PDB entry 7U2X | electron microscopy, 4.10 A resolution (low resolution: residue-level contacts below are approximate; hydrogen-bond / salt-bridge calls are withheld) | chains A and E of the 5 polymer chains in the assembly

Chain A:
Molecule: ATP-sensitive inward rectifier potassium channel 11
Source organism: Rattus norvegicus
UniProt: P70673 (KCJ11_RAT); residues 1-390 here = UniProt positions 1-390
Chain sequence (390 residues; numbered 1 to 390; the number before each row is that of its first residue):
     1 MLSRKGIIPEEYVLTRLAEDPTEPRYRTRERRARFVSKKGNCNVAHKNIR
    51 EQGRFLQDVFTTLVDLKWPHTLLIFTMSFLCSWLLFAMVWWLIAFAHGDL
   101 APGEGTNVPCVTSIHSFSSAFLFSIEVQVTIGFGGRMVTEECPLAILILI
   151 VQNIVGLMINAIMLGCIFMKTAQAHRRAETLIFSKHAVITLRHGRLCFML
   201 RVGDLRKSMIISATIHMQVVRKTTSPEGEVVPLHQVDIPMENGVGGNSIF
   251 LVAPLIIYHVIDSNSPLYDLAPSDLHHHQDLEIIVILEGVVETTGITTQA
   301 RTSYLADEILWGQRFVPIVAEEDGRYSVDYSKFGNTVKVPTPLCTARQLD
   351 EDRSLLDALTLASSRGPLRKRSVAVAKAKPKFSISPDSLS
Disordered / not traced: 21-28, 357-390
Disulfides: Cys110-Cys142
Residues lining bound ligands: phosphatidylethanolamine (PTY): Val89, Leu92, Ala96, Leu144

Chain E:
Molecule: ATP-binding cassette sub-family C member 8
Source organism: Cricetus cricetus
UniProt: Q09427 (ABCC8_CRICR); residues 1-1582 here = UniProt positions 1-1582
Chain sequence (1582 residues; each row starts with the number of its first residue):
     1 MPLAFCGTENHSAAYRVDQGVLNNGCFVDALNVVPHVFLLFITFPILFIG
    51 WGSQSSKVHIHHSTWLHFPGHNLRWILTFILLFVLVCEIAEGILSDGVTE
   101 SRHLHLYMPAGMAFMAAITSVVYYHNIETSNFPKLLIALLIYWTLAFITK
   151 TIKFVKFYDHAIGFSQLRFCLTGLLVILYGMLLLVEVNVIRVRRYIFFKT
   201 PREVKPPEDLQDLGVRFLQPFVNLLSKGTYWWMNAFIKTAHKKPIDLRAI
   251 AKLPIAMRALTNYQRLCVAFDAQARKDTQSPQGARAIWRALCHAFGRRLI
   301 LSSTFRILADLLGFAGPLCIFGIVDHLGKENHVFQPKTQFLGVYFVSSQE
   351 FLGNAYVLAVLLFLALLLQRTFLQASYYVAIETGINLRGAIQTKIYNKIM
   401 HMSTSNLSMGEMTAGQICNLVAIDTNQLMWFFFLCPNLWTMPVQIIVGVI
   451 LLYYILGVSALIGAAVIILLAPVQYFVATKLSQAQRTTLEHSNERLKQTN
   501 EMLRGMKLLKLYAWESIFCSRVEVTRRKEMTSLRAFAVYTSISIFMNTAI
   551 PIAAVLITFVGHVSFFKESDLSPSVAFASLSLFHILVTPLFLLSSVVRST
   601 VKALVSVQKLSEFLSSAEIREEQCAPREPAPQGQAGKYQAVPLKVVNRKR
   651 PAREEVRDLLGPLQRLAPSMDGDADNFCVQIIGGFFTWTPDGIPTLSNIT
   701 IRIPRGQLTMIVGQVGCGKSSLLLATLGEMQKVSGAVFWNSNLPDSEGED
   751 PSSPERETAAGSDIRSRGPVAYASQKPWLLNATVEENITFESPFNKQRYK
   801 MVIEACSLQPDIDILPHGDQTQIGERGINLSGGQRQRISVARALYQQTNV
   851 VFLDDPFSALDVHLSDHLMQAGILELLRDDKRTVVLVTHKLQYLPHADWI
   901 IAMKDGTIQREGTLKDFQRSECQLFEHWKTLMNRQDQELEKETVMERKAS
   951 EPSQGLPRAMSSRDGLLLDEEEEEEEAAESEEDDNLSSVLHQRAKIPWRA
  1001 CTKYLSSAGILLLSLLVFSQLLKHMVLVAIDYWLAKWTDSALVLSPAARN
  1051 CSLSQECDLDQSVYAMVFTLLCSLGIVLCLVTSVTVEWTGLKVAKRLHRS
  1101 LLNRIILAPMRFFETTPLGSILNRFSSDCNTIDQHIPSTLECLSRSTLLC
  1151 VSALTVISYVTPVFLVALLPLAVVCYFIQKYFRVASRDLQQLDDTTQLPL
  1201 VSHFAETVEGLTTIRAFRYEARFQQKLLEYTDSNNIASLFLTAANRWLEV
  1251 CMEYIGACVVLIAAATSISNSLHRELSAGLVGLGLTYALMVSNYLNWMVR
  1301 NLADMEIQLGAVKRIHALLKTEAESYEGLLAPSLIPKNWPDQGKIQIQNL
  1351 SVRYDSSLKPVLKHVNTLISPGQKIGICGRTGSGKSSFSLAFFRMVDMFE
  1401 GRIIIDGIDIAKLPLHTLRSRLSIILQDPVLFSGTIRFNLDPEKKCSDST
  1451 LWEALEIAQLKLVVKALPGGLDAIITEGGENFSQGQRQLFCLARAFVRKT
  1501 SIFIMDEATASIDMATENILQKVVMTAFADRTVVTIAHRVHTILSADLVM
  1551 VLKRGAILEFDKPETLLSQKDSVFASFVRADK
Disordered / not traced: 55-61, 625-674, 702-703, 744-765, 932-985, 1044-1059, 1579-1582
Disulfides: Cys6-Cys26
Residues lining bound ligands:
  - ATP (adenosine-5'-triphosphate): Thr404, Ser405, Asn406, Trp688, Gln714, Val715, Gly716, Cys717, Gly718, Lys719, Ser720, Ser721, Gln775
  - phosphatidyl serine (P5S; O-[(R)-{[(2R)-2,3-bis(octadecanoyloxy)propyl]oxy}(hydroxy)phosphoryl]-L-serine): Asn72, Ile76, Phe79, Ile80, Phe83, Pro220, Leu224, Leu225, Lys227, Gly228, Arg297, Arg298, Leu301, Phe305, Leu308, Leu368, Thr371, Phe372, Ala375, Val379, Tyr1254
  - phosphatidylethanolamine (PTY), molecule 1: Val21, Leu22, Leu31, Leu145, Thr149
  - phosphatidylethanolamine (PTY), molecule 2: Trp65, Trp75, Phe79, Leu82, Val121, Val122, His125, Thr129, Val222, Asn223, Leu225, Ser226, Trp231
  - phosphatidylethanolamine (PTY), molecule 3: Ile89, Ala90, Ile93, Leu94, Phe114, Asn354, Ala355, Tyr356, Val357, Val360, Leu1272
  - phosphatidylethanolamine (PTY), molecule 4: Ala315, Leu318, Phe321, Gly322, Asp325, Leu358, Leu361
Curated features (UniProtKB/Swiss-Prot):
  - binding site (ATP): Trp688, Gly716, Ser720, Ser721, Ser1483
  - binding site (Mg(2+)): Ser720, Gln775
  - binding site (ADP): Thr1381, Gly1382, Gly1384, Lys1385, Ser1386, Ser1387
  - glycosylation (N-linked (GlcNAc...) asparagine): Asn10, Asn1050
Reported in the primary citation:
  - mutagenesis - K205A, K205E (10-fold): decreased binding to ATP (citing earlier work)

Interface between chain A and chain E:
Pairs across the interface - 28 pairs, chain A then chain E:
  Met1(A) - Asn547(E)
  Met1(A) - Arg1145(E)
  Met1(A) - Trp1297(E)
  Arg4(A) - Trp430(E)
  Ile7(A) - Trp430(E)
  Glu10(A) - Ile423(E)
  Glu10(A) - Leu489(E)
  Glu11(A) - Ile423(E)
  Glu11(A) - Leu489(E)
  Thr15(A) - Leu1198(E)
  Arg54(A) - Ser130(E)
  Thr62(A) - Ile49(E)
  His70(A) - Phe48(E)
  His70(A) - Gly52(E)
  Ile74(A) - Ile49(E)
  Met88(A) - Val33(E)
  Trp91(A) - Ala30(E)
  Leu92(A) - Phe27(E)
  Leu92(A) - Val34(E)
  Phe95(A) - Tyr15(E)
  Phe95(A) - Val17(E)
  Phe95(A) - Asn24(E)
  Phe95(A) - Phe27(E)
  Ala96(A) - Val17(E)
  Ala96(A) - Val21(E)
  Pro102(A) - His11(E)
  Pro102(A) - Ser12(E)
  Pro102(A) - Arg16(E)
Also at the interface, not in a pair above, chain A (31 interface residues in all): Leu2, Lys5, Tyr12, Arg16, Leu17, Ala18, Val59, Leu63, Met77, Ser78, Cys81, Leu85, Gly98, Leu100, Ala101
Also at the interface, not in a pair above, chain E (36 interface residues in all): Phe5, Ala13, Cys26, Phe41, Phe44, Pro45, Trp51, Phe132, Ala422, Gln485, Arg486, Gly1119, Ser1120, Asn1123

Summary:
31 residues of chain A face 36 of chain E across their interface. One phosphatidylethanolamine molecule is
bound between chain A and chain E. Chain E binds 4 copies of phosphatidylethanolamine, phosphatidyl serine and
ATP. The paper reports that K205A and K205E of chain E reduce binding to ATP.
Chain A is ATP-sensitive inward rectifier potassium channel 11 (Rattus norvegicus) and chain E is ATP-binding
cassette sub-family C member 8 (Cricetus cricetus); the structure, Cryo-EM structure of the pancreatic
ATP-sensitive potassium channel in the presence of carbamazepine and ATP with ..., was determined by electron
microscopy (same publication as 7TYS, 7TYT, 7U1E, 7U1Q, 7U1S, 7U24 and 4 further entries).
